7S8E - chains A and E of the 3 polymer chains in the assembly; structure by X-ray diffraction, 1.60 A resolution.

Chain A:
Protein: HLA class I histocompatibility antigen, B-7 alpha chain
Source organism: Homo sapiens
Reference sequence: P01889 (1B07_HUMAN); residues 1-275 here correspond to UniProt positions 25-299 (UniProt number = residue number + 24)
Sequence (275 residues; each row starts with the number of its first residue):
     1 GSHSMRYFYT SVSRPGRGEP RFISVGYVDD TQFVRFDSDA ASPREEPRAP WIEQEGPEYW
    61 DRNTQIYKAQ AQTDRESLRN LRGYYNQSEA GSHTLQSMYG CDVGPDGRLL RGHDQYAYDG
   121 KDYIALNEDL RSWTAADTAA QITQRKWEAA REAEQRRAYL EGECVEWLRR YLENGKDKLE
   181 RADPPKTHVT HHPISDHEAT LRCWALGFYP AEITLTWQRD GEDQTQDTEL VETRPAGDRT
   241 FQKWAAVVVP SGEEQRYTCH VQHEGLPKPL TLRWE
Swiss-Prot annotation at these positions:
  - region: E275 (Connecting peptide)
  - motif: S77 to G83 (Bw6 motif)
  - binding site (a peptide antigen): N63, Y84, T143, K146, E152, Y159, Y171
  - glycosylation: N86 (N-linked (GlcNAc...) asparagine)
Cystine bridges: C101-C164, C203-C259

Chain E:
Protein: MLL cleavage product N320 phosphopeptide
Reference sequence: Q03164 (KMT2A_HUMAN); residues 1-9 here correspond to UniProt positions 747-755 (UniProt number = residue number + 746)
Sequence (9 residues; each row starts with the number of its first residue):
     1 EPRSPSHSM
Modified positions: S4 (phosphoserine; SEP)

Chain A / chain E interface:
Pairs across the interface (53):
  Y7(A) - E1(E)  hydrogen bond (side chain-backbone)
  Y7(A) - P2(E)
  Y9(A) - P2(E)
  R62(A) - E1(E)  salt bridge
  R62(A) - P2(E)  hydrogen bond (side chain-backbone)
  R62(A) - S4(E)
  N63(A) - E1(E)
  N63(A) - P2(E)
  I66(A) - P2(E)
  I66(A) - R3(E)
  I66(A) - S4(E)
  I66(A) - P5(E)
  Y67(A) - P2(E)
  A69(A) - P5(E)  hydrophobic
  Q70(A) - R3(E)
  Q70(A) - P5(E)
  T73(A) - S6(E)
  T73(A) - H7(E)
  T73(A) - S8(E)
  E76(A) - S8(E)  hydrogen bond
  S77(A) - S8(E)
  S77(A) - M9(E)  hydrogen bond (side chain-backbone)
  N80(A) - S8(E)
  N80(A) - M9(E)  hydrogen bond (side chain-backbone)
  L81(A) - M9(E)  hydrophobic
  Y84(A) - M9(E)  hydrogen bond (side chain-backbone)
  L95(A) - M9(E)  hydrophobic
  Y99(A) - P2(E)
  Y99(A) - R3(E)  hydrogen bond (side chain-backbone)
  D114(A) - R3(E)  salt bridge
  Y116(A) - R3(E)  hydrogen bond
  Y116(A) - M9(E)  hydrophobic
  Y123(A) - M9(E)  hydrophobic
  T143(A) - M9(E)  hydrogen bond (side chain-backbone)
  K146(A) - S8(E)  hydrogen bond
  K146(A) - M9(E)  hydrogen bond (side chain-backbone)
  W147(A) - H7(E)
  W147(A) - S8(E)  hydrogen bond (side chain-backbone)
  W147(A) - M9(E)  hydrophobic
  A150(A) - H7(E)
  E152(A) - S6(E)  hydrogen bond
  E152(A) - H7(E)  hydrogen bond (side chain-backbone)
  Q155(A) - R3(E)
  Q155(A) - S4(E)  hydrogen bond (side chain-backbone)
  Q155(A) - S6(E)
  R156(A) - R3(E)
  R156(A) - S6(E)  hydrogen bond
  Y159(A) - E1(E)  hydrogen bond (side chain-backbone)
  Y159(A) - P2(E)
  Y159(A) - R3(E)
  E163(A) - E1(E)
  W167(A) - E1(E)  hydrogen bond
  Y171(A) - E1(E)  hydrogen bond (side chain-backbone)
Interface residues without a listed pair, chain A (34 interface residues in all): M5, E45, Y59, I124

Summary:
34 residues of chain A face 9 of chain E across their interface; the contacts include 19 hydrogen bonds and 2
salt bridges. Polar pairs include R62(A)-E1(E), D114(A)-R3(E) and Y7(A)-E1(E). Curated annotation (UniProt)
lists 7 peptide antigen-binding residues on chain A.
Chain A is HLA class I histocompatibility antigen, B-7 alpha chain (Homo sapiens) and chain E is MLL cleavage
product N320 phosphopeptide; the structure, Structure of HLA-B*07:02 in complex with MLL(747-755)
phosphopeptide and bound glycerol, was determined by X-ray diffraction (same publication as 7RZD, 7RZJ, 7S79,
7S7D, 7S7E, 7S7F and 4 further entries).
